6EM9 - chains A and H of the 10 polymer chains in the assembly; structure by electron microscopy, 8.40 A resolution (very low resolution: no residue pairs are listed; an interface is given only as per-side residue counts).

== Chain A (and H) ==
Molecule: ATP-dependent Clp protease ATP-binding subunit ClpC
Organism: Staphylococcus aureus (strain bovine RF122 / ET3-1)
Notes: chain H of this document is another copy of the same molecule, construct and numbering; everything in this record applies to it too
UniProtKB: Q2YSD6 (CLPC_STAAB); residues 1-818 here = UniProt positions 1-818
Sequence (818 residues; each row starts with the number of its first residue):
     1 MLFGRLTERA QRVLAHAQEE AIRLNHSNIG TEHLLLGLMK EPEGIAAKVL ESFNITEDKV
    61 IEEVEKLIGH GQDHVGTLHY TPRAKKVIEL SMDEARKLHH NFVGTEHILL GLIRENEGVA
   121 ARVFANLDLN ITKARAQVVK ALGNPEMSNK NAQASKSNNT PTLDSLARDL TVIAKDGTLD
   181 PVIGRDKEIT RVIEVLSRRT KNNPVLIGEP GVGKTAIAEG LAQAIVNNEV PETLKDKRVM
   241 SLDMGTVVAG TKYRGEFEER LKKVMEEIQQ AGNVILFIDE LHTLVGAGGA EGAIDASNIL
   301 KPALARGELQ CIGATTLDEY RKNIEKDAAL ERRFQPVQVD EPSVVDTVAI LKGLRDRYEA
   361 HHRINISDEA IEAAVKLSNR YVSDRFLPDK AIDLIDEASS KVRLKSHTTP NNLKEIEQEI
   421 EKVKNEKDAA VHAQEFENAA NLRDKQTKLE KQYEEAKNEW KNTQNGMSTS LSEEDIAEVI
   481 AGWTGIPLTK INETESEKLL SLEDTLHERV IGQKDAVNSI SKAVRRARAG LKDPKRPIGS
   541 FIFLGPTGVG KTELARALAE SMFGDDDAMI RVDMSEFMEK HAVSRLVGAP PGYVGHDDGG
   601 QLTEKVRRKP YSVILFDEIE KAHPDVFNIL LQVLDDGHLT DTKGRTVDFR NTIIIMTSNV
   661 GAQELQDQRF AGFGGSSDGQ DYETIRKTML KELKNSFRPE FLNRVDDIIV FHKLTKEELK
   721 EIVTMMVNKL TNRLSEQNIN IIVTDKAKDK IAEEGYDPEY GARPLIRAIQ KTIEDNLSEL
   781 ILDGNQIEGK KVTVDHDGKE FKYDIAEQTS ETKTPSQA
Disordered / not traced: 1-4, 70-79, 113-115, 160-161, 248-254, 288-295, 465, 537-538, 592-595, 670-678, 795-818 (chain H: 1-161, 248-254, 288-295, 465, 537-538, 592-595, 670-678, 795-818)
Curated features (UniProtKB/Swiss-Prot):
  - binding site (ATP): Gly-208 to Thr-215, Gly-545 to Thr-552
Reported in the primary citation:
  - self-association interface (contacts with another copy of this molecule): Phe-436, Asp-444

== Chain A / chain H interface ==
At this resolution (8 A) residue pairs are not listed: 4 residues of chain A and 5 of chain H lie at the interface.

== In short ==
4 residues of chain A face 5 of chain H across their interface. UniProt lists 16 ATP-binding residues on chain
A. The paper reports a self-association interface involving Phe-436(A) and Asp-444(A).
Both chains are ATP-dependent Clp protease ATP-binding subunit ClpC (Staphylococcus aureus (strain bovine
RF122 / ET3-1)). Entry 6EM9 (S.aureus ClpC resting state, asymmetric map) was determined by electron
microscopy together with 6EM8 and 6EMW from the same study.
